6FS1 - chain A; structure by X-ray diffraction, 1.60 A resolution.

[Chain A]
Protein: Induced myeloid leukemia cell differentiation protein Mcl-1
From: Homo sapiens
UniProtKB: Q07820 (MCL1_HUMAN); residue numbers follow UniProt; this construct covers 174-321
Sequence (150 residues; numbered 172 to 321; the number before each row is that of its first residue):
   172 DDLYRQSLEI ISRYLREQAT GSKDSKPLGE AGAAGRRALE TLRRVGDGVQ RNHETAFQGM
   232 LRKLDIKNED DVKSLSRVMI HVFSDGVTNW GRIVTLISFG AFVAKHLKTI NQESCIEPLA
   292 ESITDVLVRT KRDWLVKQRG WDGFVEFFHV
Differences from the reference sequence: expression tag (172-173); conflict Ser-193 (Ala in Q07820), Ser-196 (Thr in Q07820), Leu-199 (Met in Q07820), Glu-201 (Arg in Q07820), Ala-202 (Ser in Q07820), Ala-205 (Thr in Q07820), Gly-206 (Ser in Q07820), Arg-208 (Lys in Q07820)
Swiss-Prot annotation at these positions:
  - motif: Ala-209 to Asn-223 (BH3), His-252 to Ala-272 (BH1), Asp-304 to Phe-319 (BH2)
  - cross-link (Glycyl lysine isopeptide (Lys-Gly)): Lys-194 (interchain with G-Cter in ubiquitin), Lys-197 (interchain with G-Cter in ubiquitin)
  - mutagenesis: Lys-194 (K194R: Reduced ubiquitination), Lys-197 (K197R: Reduced ubiquitination), Lys-234 (K234R: No effect on ubiquitination)

[Overview]
UniProt lists 3 mutagenesis sites.
Chain A is Induced myeloid leukemia cell differentiation protein Mcl-1 (Homo sapiens); the structure, MCL1 in
complex with an indole acid ligand, was determined by X-ray diffraction together with 6FS0 and 6FS2 from the
same study.
